1SFC - chains A and C of the 4 polymer chains in the assembly; structure by X-ray diffraction, 2.40 A resolution.

[Chain A]
Protein: Protein (synaptobrevin 2)
Source organism: Rattus norvegicus
Notes: fragment: proteolytically protected fragment
UniProt: P63045 (VAMP2_RAT); residues 1-96 here = UniProt positions 1-96
Sequence (96 residues; each row starts with the number of its first residue):
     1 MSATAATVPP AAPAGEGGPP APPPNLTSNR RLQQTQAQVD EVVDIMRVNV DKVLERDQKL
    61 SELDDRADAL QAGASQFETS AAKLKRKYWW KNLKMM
Not modelled in the structure: 1-24, 94-96
Bound ions: Sr2+ site 1: Asp68 (shared with 3 residues of chain I); Sr2+ site 2: Ser75, Glu78, Thr79 (shared with 1 residue of chain I)
UniProt features mapped onto this chain:
  - region: Asn92 to Met96 (Required for interaction with SEPT8)
  - site ((Microbial infection) Cleavage): Gln58, Lys59, Lys59, Leu60, Arg66, Ala67, Gln76, Phe77, Ala81, Ala82
  - modified residue: Ser2 (N-acetylserine)
What the authors report for this chain:
  - conformationally variable residues (side-chain flip): Tyr88, Trp89, Trp90

[Chain C]
Protein: Protein (snap-25B)
Source organism: Rattus norvegicus
Notes: fragment: proteolytically protected fragment
UniProt: P60881 (SNP25_RAT); residue numbers follow UniProt; this construct covers 1-83
Sequence (83 residues; each row starts with the number of its first residue):
     1 MAEDADMRNE LEEMQRRADQ LADESLESTR RMLQLVEESK DAGIRTLVML DEQGEQLDRV
    61 EEGMNHINQD MKEAEKNLKD LGK
Not modelled in the structure: 1-6
Bound ions: Sr2+ site 1: Asp51, Glu55; Sr2+ site 2 near Glu55 (its only coordinating residue here)

[How chain A and chain C interact]
Pairs across the interface - 7 pairs, chain A then chain C:
  Arg56(A) - Leu50(C)
  Arg56(A) - Gln53(C)  hydrogen bond
  Leu70(A) - Met64(C)  hydrophobic
  Phe77(A) - Met71(C)  hydrophobic
  Phe77(A) - Ala74(C)  hydrophobic
  Leu84(A) - Leu78(C)  hydrophobic
  Leu84(A) - Leu81(C)  hydrophobic
Other interface residues (no listed pair), chain A (7 interface residues in all): Leu60, Leu63, Tyr88
Other interface residues (no listed pair), chain C (9 interface residues in all): Leu57, Ile67
From the paper, about this interface:
  - specific contacts: Arg56(A)-Gln53(C)

[Summary]
7 residues of chain A and 9 residues of chain C are in contact, with 1 hydrogen bond. The hydrogen-bonded pair
is Arg56(A)-Gln53(C). The authors report a contact between Arg56(A) and Gln53(C). Ser75(A), Glu78(A) and
Thr79(A) coordinate Sr2+ site 2. The paper reports conformational variability at Tyr88(A), Trp89(A) and
Trp90(A).
Chain A is Protein (synaptobrevin 2) and chain C is Protein (snap-25B), both from Rattus norvegicus; the
structure, Neuronal synaptic fusion complex, was determined by X-ray diffraction.
